Entry 6XXS (X-ray diffraction, 3.25 A resolution); this record covers chains E and F of the 8 polymer chains in the assembly.

# Chain E
Name: B-cell lymphoma 6 protein
From: Homo sapiens
UniProtKB: P41182 (BCL6_HUMAN); residue numbers follow UniProt; this construct covers 6-129
Amino-acid sequence (126 residues; row label = number of the first residue in the row):
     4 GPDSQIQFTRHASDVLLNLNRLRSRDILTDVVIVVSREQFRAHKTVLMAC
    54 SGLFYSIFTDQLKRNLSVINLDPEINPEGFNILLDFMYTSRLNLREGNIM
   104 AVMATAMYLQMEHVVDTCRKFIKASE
Not modelled in the structure: 4-5, 128-129
Sequence notes: expression tag (4-5); engineered mutation Gln8 (Cys in P41182), Arg67 (Cys in P41182), Asn84 (Cys in P41182)
Swiss-Prot annotation at these positions:
  - mutagenesis: Asn21 (N21K: Abolishes interaction with NCOR2 and HDAC2, no effect on interaction with CTBP1 and transcriptional autoinhibition; when associated with A-116 and 376-Q--Q-379), Ser59 (S59A: Abolished ubiquitination by the SCF(FBXL17) complex), His116 (H116A: Abolishes interaction with NCOR2 and HDAC2, no effect on interaction with CTBP1 and transcriptional autoinhibition; when associated with K-21 and 376-Q--Q-379)

# Chain F
Name: B-cell lymphoma 6 protein
From: Homo sapiens
UniProtKB: P41182 (BCL6_HUMAN); numbering as in UniProt (aligned over 6-129)
Amino-acid sequence (135 residues; row label = number of the first residue in the row; numbers below 1 keep their minus sign (Gly-5 is residue -5)):
    -5 GPSSDLYLRPGDSQIQFTRHASDVLLNLNRLRSRDILTDVVIVVSREQFR
    45 AHKTVLMACSGLFYSIFTDQLKRNLSVINLDPEINPEGFNILLDFMYTSR
    95 LNLREGNIMAVMATAMYLQMEHVVDTCRKFIKASE
Not modelled in the structure: -5 to -3, 127-129
Sequence notes: expression tag (-5 to 5); engineered mutation Gln8 (Cys in P41182), Arg67 (Cys in P41182), Asn84 (Cys in P41182)
Swiss-Prot annotation at these positions:
  - mutagenesis: Asn21 (N21K: Abolishes interaction with NCOR2 and HDAC2, no effect on interaction with CTBP1 and transcriptional autoinhibition; when associated with A-116 and 376-Q--Q-379), Ser59 (S59A: Abolished ubiquitination by the SCF(FBXL17) complex), His116 (H116A: Abolishes interaction with NCOR2 and HDAC2, no effect on interaction with CTBP1 and transcriptional autoinhibition; when associated with K-21 and 376-Q--Q-379)
From the paper describing this entry:
  - mutagenesis - C8Q/C67R/C84N: increased expression (citing earlier work)

# Chain E / chain F interface
Contacting residue pairs (87):
  Asp6(E) with Arg98(F), salt bridge; Glu99(F)
  Ser7(E) with Leu97(F); Phe124(F)
  Gln8(E) with Arg94(F); Leu95(F); Asn96(F), hydrogen bond
  Ile9(E) with Ser93(F); Arg94(F); Leu95(F), hydrogen bond (backbone-backbone); Thr120(F); Phe124(F), hydrophobic
  Gln10(E) with Ser93(F); Arg94(F)
  Phe11(E) with Phe89(F), hydrophobic; Ser93(F), hydrogen bond (backbone-backbone); Thr120(F)
  His14(E) with Leu19(F); Cys53(F); Phe89(F); Met90(F), hydrogen bond (side chain-backbone); Ser93(F)
  Ala15(E) with Ala15(F); Ser16(F); Leu19(F), hydrophobic; Ser93(F)
  Ser16(E) with Ala15(F)
  Leu19(E) with His14(F); Ala15(F), hydrophobic
  Asn21(E) with Ala52(F), hydrogen bond (side chain-backbone)
  Leu22(E) with Thr48(F)
  Leu25(E) with Thr48(F); Met51(F), hydrophobic
  Arg28(E) with Tyr58(F), hydrogen bond
  Ile30(E) with Met51(F), hydrophobic; Arg67(F)
  Leu31(E) with Lys47(F); Met51(F), hydrophobic; Arg67(F)
  His46(E) with Thr48(F)
  Lys47(E) with Leu31(F)
  Thr48(E) with Leu22(F); His46(F); Thr48(F)
  Met51(E) with Leu25(F), hydrophobic; Ile30(F), hydrophobic; Leu31(F), hydrophobic
  Ala52(E) with Asn21(F), hydrogen bond (backbone-side chain)
  Cys53(E) with His14(F); Val18(F), hydrophobic
  Tyr58(E) with Arg28(F), hydrogen bond
  Arg67(E) with Leu31(F)
  Phe89(E) with Phe11(F), hydrophobic; His14(F), hydrogen bond (backbone-side chain)
  Met90(E) with His14(F), hydrogen bond (backbone-side chain)
  Ser93(E) with Ile9(F); Gln10(F); Phe11(F), hydrogen bond (backbone-backbone); His14(F); Ala15(F)
  Arg94(E) with Gln8(F); Ile9(F); Gln10(F)
  Leu95(E) with Gln8(F); Ile9(F), hydrogen bond (backbone-backbone); Phe11(F), hydrophobic
  Asn96(E) with Ser7(F); Gln8(F), hydrogen bond
  Leu97(E) with Gly5(F); Asp6(F); Ser7(F), hydrogen bond (backbone-backbone); Ile9(F), hydrophobic
  Arg98(E) with Asp6(F), salt bridge
  Glu99(E) with Pro4(F); Gly5(F); Asp6(F)
  Ile102(E) with Leu2(F), hydrophobic
  Met103(E) with Leu2(F), hydrophobic
  Thr120(E) with Phe11(F)
  Phe124(E) with Arg3(F); Ser7(F)
  Ile125(E) with Leu2(F), hydrophobic
  Lys126(E) with Tyr1(F); Leu2(F); Arg3(F)
  Ala127(E) with Leu0(F); Tyr1(F)
Interface residues without a listed pair, chain E (45 interface residues in all): Val18, Phe61, Thr62, Tyr91, Val117
Interface residues without a listed pair, chain F (44 interface residues in all): Thr32, Asn68

# In short
45 residues of chain E face 44 of chain F across their interface, with 14 hydrogen bonds and 2 salt bridges.
Polar contacts include Asp6(E)-Arg98(F), Arg98(E)-Asp6(F) and Gln8(E)-Asn96(F). Curated annotation (UniProt)
lists 3 mutagenesis sites on chain E; 3 mutagenesis sites on chain F. The paper reports that C8Q/C67R/C84N of
chain F increase expression.
Chain E is B-cell lymphoma 6 protein and chain F is B-cell lymphoma 6 protein, both from Homo sapiens; the
structure, Crystal structure of an NCoR1BBD2-BCL6BTB chimera in complex with the NcoR1 BBD1 corepressor
peptide, was determined by X-ray diffraction together with 6XWF, 6XYX, 6XZZ, 6Y17 and 6ZBU from the same
study.
